Entry 6ZHW (X-ray diffraction, 2.80 A resolution); this record covers chains C and L of the 4 polymer chains in the assembly.

Chain C:
Name: Photosynthetic reaction center cytochrome c subunit
From: Blastochloris viridis
UniProtKB: P07173 (CYCR_BLAVI); residues 1-336 here correspond to UniProt positions 21-356 (UniProt number = residue number + 20)
Amino-acid sequence (336 residues; numbered 1 to 336; the number before each row is that of its first residue):
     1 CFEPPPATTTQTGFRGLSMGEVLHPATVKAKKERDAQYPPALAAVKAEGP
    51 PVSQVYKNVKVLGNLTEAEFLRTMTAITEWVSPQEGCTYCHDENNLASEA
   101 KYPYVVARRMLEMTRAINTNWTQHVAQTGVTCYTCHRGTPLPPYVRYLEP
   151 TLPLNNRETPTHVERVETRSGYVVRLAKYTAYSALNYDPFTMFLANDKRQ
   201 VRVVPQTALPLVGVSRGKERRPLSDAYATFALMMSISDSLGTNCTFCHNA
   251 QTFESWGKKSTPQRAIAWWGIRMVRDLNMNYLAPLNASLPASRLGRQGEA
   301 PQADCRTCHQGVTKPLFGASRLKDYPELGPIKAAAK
Unresolved in the structure: 333-336
Glycans and other covalent adducts: diacyl glycerol (DGA) linked to Cys-1; heme c (HEC) linked to Cys-87, Cys-90, Cys-132, Cys-135, Cys-244, Cys-247, Cys-305, Cys-308
Bound ions: heme c Fe (4 sites), coordinated by Met-74, His-91, Met-110, His-124, His-136, Met-233, His-248, His-309
Residues lining bound ligands:
  - heme c (HEC), molecule 1: Tyr-56, Lys-57, Asn-58, Val-59, Lys-60, Val-61, Leu-62, Phe-70, Leu-71, Met-74, Thr-75, Ile-77, Thr-78, Val-81, Ser-82, Gly-86, His-91, Leu-96, Ala-97, Pro-103, Tyr-104, Ala-107, Arg-108
  - heme c (HEC), molecule 2: Ile-77, Val-81, Tyr-89, Tyr-102, Pro-103, Val-106, Ala-107, Met-110, Leu-111, Met-113, Thr-114, Ile-117, Val-130, Thr-131, His-136, Pro-140, Leu-141, Pro-142, Val-145, Leu-277, Leu-282, Leu-289, Arg-293, Pro-301, Gln-302, Thr-307, Leu-328
  - heme c (HEC), molecule 3: Ile-117, His-124, Val-125, Thr-128, Gly-129, Val-130, Leu-194, Ile-236, Leu-240, Phe-246, Gln-263, Ile-266, Ala-267, Gly-270, Ile-271, Met-273, Val-274, Leu-277, Asp-304, His-309, Thr-313, Lys-314, Pro-315, Gly-318
  - heme c (HEC), molecule 4: Gln-200, Val-201, Arg-202, Val-203, Val-204, Gln-206, Thr-229, Phe-230, Met-233, Met-234, Ile-236, Ser-237, Leu-240, Thr-242, Asn-243, Phe-246, His-248, Phe-253, Glu-254, Trp-256, Gln-263, Arg-264, Ala-267, Trp-268, Ile-271, Arg-272
Swiss-Prot annotation at these positions:
  - binding site (heme): Met-74, Cys-87, Cys-90, His-91, Met-110, His-124, Cys-132, Cys-135, His-136, Met-233, Cys-244, Cys-247, His-248, Cys-305, Cys-308, His-309
  - site: Cys-1 (Not N-palmitoylated)
  - lipidation: Cys-1 (S-diacylglycerol cysteine)

Chain L:
Name: Reaction center protein L chain
From: Blastochloris viridis
UniProtKB: P06009 (RCEL_BLAVI); residues 1-273 here correspond to UniProt positions 2-274 (UniProt number = residue number + 1)
Amino-acid sequence (273 residues; each row starts with the number of its first residue):
     1 ALLSFERKYRVRGGTLIGGDLFDFWVGPYFVGFFGVSAIFFIFLGVSLIG
    51 YAASQGPTWDPFAISINPPDLKYGLGAAPLLEGGFWQAITVCALGAFISW
   101 MLREVEISRKLGIGWHVPLAFCVPIFMFCVLQVFRPLLLGSWGHAFPYGI
   151 LSHLDWVNNFGYQYLNWHYNPGHMSSVSFLFVNAMALGLHGGLILSVANP
   201 GDGDKVKTAEHENQYFRDVVGYSIGALSIHRLGLFLASNIFLTGAFGTIA
   251 SGPFWTRGWPEWWGWWLDIPFWS
Bound ions: Fe ion: His-190, His-230 (shared with 3 residues of chain M)
Residues lining bound ligands:
  - bacteriochlorophyll b (BCB), molecule 1: Val-46, Ile-49, Phe-97, Phe-128, Leu-131, Phe-146, Ile-150, Leu-151, His-153, Leu-154, Trp-156, Val-157
  - bacteriochlorophyll b (BCB), molecule 2: Phe-97, Phe-121, Pro-124, Ile-125, Met-127, Phe-128, Leu-131, Val-157, Asn-158, Phe-160, Gly-161, Tyr-162, Trp-167, His-168, Asn-170, Gly-172, His-173, Ser-176, Val-177, Leu-180, Phe-181, Ile-240, Phe-241, Gly-244, Ala-245, Gly-247, Thr-248
  - bacteriochlorophyll b (BCB), molecule 3: Val-157, Tyr-162, His-168, Leu-180, Phe-181
  - bacteriochlorophyll b (BCB), molecule 4: His-168, His-173, Met-174, Val-177, Ser-178, Phe-181, Val-182, Met-185, Val-220, Tyr-222
  - bacteriopheophytin b (BPB), molecule 1: Phe-41, Ile-42, Gly-45, Ile-49, Ile-89, Cys-92, Ala-93, Ala-96, Phe-97, Trp-100, Glu-104, Val-117, Ala-120, Phe-121, Val-123, Pro-124, Phe-128, Phe-146, Tyr-148, Gly-149, Ile-150, His-153, Ala-237, Ser-238, Phe-241
  - bacteriopheophytin b (BPB), molecule 2: Phe-181, Ala-184, Met-185, Leu-189, Phe-216, Val-219, Val-220
  - diacyl glycerol (DGA): Pro-171, Met-174, Ser-175, Ser-178, Trp-262, Trp-263, Trp-265
  - heptane-1,2,3-triol (HTO): Leu-75, Ala-77, Gln-87, Val-91, Trp-142
  - menaquinone-7 (MQ7): Val-26, Tyr-29, Phe-30, Val-31, Gly-35, Ile-39, Ile-42, Trp-100, Arg-103
Swiss-Prot annotation at these positions:
  - binding site ((7R,8Z)-bacteriochlorophyll b): His-153, His-173
  - binding site (Fe cation): His-190, His-230
  - binding site (a ubiquinone): Phe-216

How chain C and chain L interact:
Contacting residue pairs - 73 pairs, chain C then chain L:
  Cys-1(C) / Trp-255(L)
  Cys-1(C) / Trp-262(L)  hydrogen bond (backbone-side chain)
  Phe-2(C) / Phe-254(L)
  Phe-2(C) / Trp-262(L)
  Glu-3(C) / Pro-253(L)
  Glu-3(C) / Phe-254(L)  hydrogen bond (backbone-backbone)
  Glu-3(C) / Trp-255(L)
  Glu-3(C) / Thr-256(L)  hydrogen bond
  Glu-3(C) / Arg-257(L)  salt bridge
  Pro-4(C) / Pro-253(L)
  Pro-5(C) / Pro-253(L)
  Pro-5(C) / Phe-254(L)
  Ala-7(C) / Gly-252(L)
  Thr-9(C) / Leu-71(L)
  Thr-9(C) / His-144(L)  hydrogen bond
  Thr-10(C) / Leu-71(L)
  Gln-11(C) / Asp-70(L)  hydrogen bond
  Gln-11(C) / Leu-71(L)  hydrogen bond (side chain-backbone)
  Phe-14(C) / Asn-67(L)
  Arg-15(C) / Asn-67(L)  hydrogen bond (backbone-side chain)
  Arg-15(C) / Pro-68(L)  hydrogen bond (side chain-backbone)
  Arg-15(C) / Pro-69(L)
  Arg-15(C) / Asp-70(L)
  Arg-15(C) / Leu-81(L)  hydrogen bond (side chain-backbone)
  Arg-15(C) / Glu-82(L)
  Arg-15(C) / Gly-83(L)
  Gly-16(C) / Asn-67(L)
  Gly-16(C) / Pro-68(L)
  Gly-16(C) / Pro-147(L)
  Gly-16(C) / Trp-156(L)
  Leu-17(C) / Asp-155(L)
  Leu-17(C) / Trp-156(L)
  Leu-17(C) / Asn-159(L)  hydrogen bond (backbone-side chain)
  Ser-18(C) / Trp-156(L)
  Ser-18(C) / Asn-159(L)
  Ser-18(C) / Phe-160(L)
  Ser-18(C) / Gln-163(L)  hydrogen bond
  Met-19(C) / Asn-159(L)
  Gly-20(C) / Gln-163(L)  hydrogen bond (backbone-side chain)
  Val-22(C) / Gln-163(L)
  Val-22(C) / Tyr-164(L)
  Val-22(C) / Thr-256(L)
  His-24(C) / Thr-256(L)
  Thr-27(C) / Arg-257(L)
  Thr-161(C) / Ser-273(L)
  Val-163(C) / Ser-273(L)
  Lys-178(C) / Asp-268(L)  salt bridge
  Ala-181(C) / Pro-260(L)
  Ala-181(C) / Glu-261(L)
  Tyr-182(C) / Pro-260(L)
  Tyr-182(C) / Glu-261(L)
  Tyr-182(C) / Gly-264(L)
  Tyr-182(C) / Asp-268(L)  hydrogen bond
  Ser-183(C) / Tyr-169(L)
  Ala-184(C) / Tyr-169(L)  hydrogen bond (backbone-side chain)
  Phe-230(C) / Asn-166(L)
  Met-234(C) / Leu-165(L)  hydrophobic
  Ser-237(C) / Leu-165(L)
  Thr-242(C) / Leu-165(L)
  Asn-243(C) / Tyr-162(L)
  Asn-243(C) / Gln-163(L)
  Asn-243(C) / Leu-165(L)
  Cys-244(C) / Tyr-162(L)  hydrogen bond (side chain-backbone)
  Thr-245(C) / Asn-159(L)
  Thr-245(C) / Gln-163(L)
  His-248(C) / Asn-159(L)
  Asn-249(C) / Asn-159(L)  hydrogen bond
  Ala-250(C) / Asn-158(L)  hydrogen bond (backbone-side chain)
  Ala-250(C) / Asn-159(L)  hydrogen bond (backbone-side chain)
  Ala-250(C) / Tyr-162(L)  hydrophobic
  Gln-251(C) / Asp-155(L)  hydrogen bond
  Gln-251(C) / Asn-158(L)
  Phe-253(C) / Tyr-162(L)  hydrophobic
Also at the interface, not in a pair above, chain C (43 interface residues in all): Glu-21, Leu-23, Glu-164, Val-174, Asp-238
Also at the interface, not in a pair above, chain L (40 interface residues in all): Leu-139, Gly-143, Ala-145, Ala-250, Trp-259, Leu-267, Trp-272

Overview:
43 residues of chain C face 40 of chain L across their interface; the contacts include 19 hydrogen bonds and 2
salt bridges. Among the polar pairs are Glu-3(C)/Arg-257(L), Lys-178(C)/Asp-268(L) and Cys-1(C)/Trp-262(L).
Chain C is Photosynthetic reaction center cytochrome c subunit and chain L is Reaction center protein L chain,
both from Blastochloris viridis; the structure, Ultrafast Structural Response to Charge Redistribution Within
a Photosynthetic Reaction Centre - 1 ps structure, was determined by X-ray diffraction, deposited together
with 6ZI4, 6ZI5, 6ZI6, 6ZI9, 6ZIA and 6ZID.
